PDB entry 4QW0 | X-ray diffraction, 2.90 A resolution | chains A and G of the 28 polymer chains in the assembly

Chain A:
Molecule: Proteasome subunit alpha type-2
Organism: Saccharomyces cerevisiae
Notes: EC 3.4.25.1; engineered mutation(s): A49, A50V
UniProtKB: P23639 (PSA2_YEAST); residue numbers follow UniProt; this construct covers 1-250
Chain sequence (250 residues; row label = number of the first residue in the row):
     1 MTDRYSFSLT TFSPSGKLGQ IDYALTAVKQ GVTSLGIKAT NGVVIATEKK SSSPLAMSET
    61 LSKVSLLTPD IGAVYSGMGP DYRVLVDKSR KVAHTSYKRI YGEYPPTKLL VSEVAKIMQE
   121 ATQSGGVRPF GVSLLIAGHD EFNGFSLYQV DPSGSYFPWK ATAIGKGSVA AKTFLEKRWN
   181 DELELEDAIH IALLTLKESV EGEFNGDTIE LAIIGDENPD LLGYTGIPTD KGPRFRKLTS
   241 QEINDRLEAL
Curated features (UniProtKB/Swiss-Prot):
  - cross-link: Lys108 (Glycyl lysine isopeptide (Lys-Gly) (interchain with G-Cter in ubiquitin))

Chain G:
Molecule: Proteasome subunit alpha type-1
Organism: Saccharomyces cerevisiae
Notes: EC 3.4.25.1
UniProtKB: P21243 (PSA1_YEAST); residues -8 to 243 here correspond to UniProt positions 1-252 (UniProt number = residue number + 9)
Chain sequence (252 residues; row label = number of the first residue in the row; numbers below 1 keep their minus sign (Met-8 is residue -8)):
    -8 MSGAAAASAA GYDRHITIFS PEGRLYQVEY AFKATNQTNI NSLAVRGKDC TVVISQKKVP
    52 DKLLDPTTVS YIFCISRTIG MVVNGPIPDA RNAALRAKAE AAEFRYKYGY DMPCDVLAKR
   112 MANLSQIYTQ RAYMRPLGVI LTFVSVDEEL GPSIYKTDPA GYYVGYKATA TGPKQQEITT
   172 NLENHFKKSK IDHINEESWE KVVEFAITHM IDALGTEFSK NDLEVGVATK DKFFTLSAEN
   232 IEERLVAIAE QD
Unresolved in the structure: -8 to 1, 243
Bound ions: Mg2+: Thr8, Met125

Interface between chain A and chain G:
Contacting residue pairs - 63 pairs, chain A then chain G:
  Asp3(A) - Tyr124(G)
  Tyr5(A) - Ile7(G)
  Tyr5(A) - Ala123(G)  hydrophobic
  Tyr5(A) - Tyr124(G)  hydrophobic
  Leu9(A) - Ala123(G)  hydrophobic
  Gln20(A) - Ile9(G)
  Gln20(A) - Phe10(G)  hydrogen bond (side chain-backbone)
  Tyr23(A) - Phe10(G)  hydrophobic
  Tyr23(A) - Ser11(G)
  Tyr23(A) - Pro12(G)  hydrophobic
  Tyr23(A) - Gly14(G)
  Ala24(A) - Phe10(G)  hydrophobic
  Thr26(A) - Pro12(G)
  Thr26(A) - Glu13(G)
  Ala27(A) - Gly14(G)
  Ser52(A) - Tyr153(G)  hydrogen bond
  Pro54(A) - Lys158(G)
  Pro54(A) - Glu174(G)
  Leu55(A) - Tyr157(G)
  Leu55(A) - Lys158(G)  hydrogen bond (backbone-backbone)
  Leu55(A) - Ala159(G)
  Leu55(A) - Thr170(G)
  Leu55(A) - Glu174(G)
  Leu55(A) - Phe177(G)  hydrophobic
  Ala56(A) - Gly156(G)
  Ala56(A) - Tyr157(G)  hydrophobic
  Met57(A) - Arg37(G)
  Met57(A) - Val155(G)
  Met57(A) - Gly156(G)  hydrogen bond (backbone-backbone)
  Met57(A) - Tyr157(G)
  Met57(A) - Lys158(G)
  Thr60(A) - Tyr146(G)
  Thr60(A) - Val155(G)
  Thr60(A) - Gly156(G)  hydrogen bond (side chain-backbone)
  Leu61(A) - Tyr153(G)  hydrophobic
  Met78(A) - Phe10(G)  hydrophobic
  Met78(A) - Leu16(G)  hydrophobic
  Pro80(A) - Gln117(G)
  Pro80(A) - Ala151(G)
  Pro80(A) - Gly152(G)
  Pro80(A) - Tyr153(G)
  Asp81(A) - Gln117(G)
  Arg83(A) - Ala113(G)  hydrogen bond (side chain-backbone)
  Arg83(A) - Asn114(G)
  Arg83(A) - Gly152(G)  hydrogen bond (side chain-backbone)
  Arg83(A) - Tyr154(G)
  Val84(A) - Asn114(G)
  Val84(A) - Gln117(G)
  Asp87(A) - Lys110(G)  salt bridge
  Asp87(A) - Asn114(G)
  Gly126(A) - Arg122(G)
  Gly126(A) - Ala123(G)  hydrogen bond (backbone-backbone)
  Val127(A) - Gln121(G)
  Val127(A) - Arg122(G)
  Arg128(A) - Thr8(G)
  Arg128(A) - Phe10(G)
  Arg128(A) - Leu16(G)
  Arg128(A) - Thr120(G)  hydrogen bond (side chain-backbone)
  Arg128(A) - Gln121(G)  hydrogen bond (backbone-backbone)
  Pro129(A) - Phe10(G)
  Pro129(A) - Gln121(G)
  Phe130(A) - Gln121(G)
  Gly131(A) - Phe10(G)
Also at the interface, not in a pair above, chain A (32 interface residues in all): Met1, Thr2, Gln30, Ser53, Ala121
Also at the interface, not in a pair above, chain G (34 interface residues in all): Thr160, Leu173

Summary:
Chain A and chain G form an interface of 32 and 34 residues respectively; the contacts include 10 hydrogen
bonds and 1 salt bridge. Polar pairs include Asp87(A)-Lys110(G), Gln20(A)-Phe10(G) and Ser52(A)-Tyr153(G).
Thr8(G) and Met125(G) coordinate Mg2+.
Here chain A is Proteasome subunit alpha type-2 and chain G is Proteasome subunit alpha type-1, both from
Saccharomyces cerevisiae. Entry 4QW0 (yCP beta5-A49T-A50V-double mutant in complex with bortezomib) was
determined by X-ray diffraction (same publication as 4QUX, 4QUY, 4QV0, 4QV1, 4QV3, 4QV4 and 42 further
entries).
